5K36 - chains J and L of the 13 polymer chains in the assembly; structure by X-ray diffraction, 3.10 A resolution.

Chain J:
Name: Exosome complex exonuclease RRP6
From: Saccharomyces cerevisiae (strain ATCC 204508 / S288c)
Notes: EC 3.1.13.-
UniProtKB: Q12149 (RRP6_YEAST); numbering as in UniProt (aligned over 129-684)
Amino-acid sequence (559 residues; row label = number of the first residue in the row):
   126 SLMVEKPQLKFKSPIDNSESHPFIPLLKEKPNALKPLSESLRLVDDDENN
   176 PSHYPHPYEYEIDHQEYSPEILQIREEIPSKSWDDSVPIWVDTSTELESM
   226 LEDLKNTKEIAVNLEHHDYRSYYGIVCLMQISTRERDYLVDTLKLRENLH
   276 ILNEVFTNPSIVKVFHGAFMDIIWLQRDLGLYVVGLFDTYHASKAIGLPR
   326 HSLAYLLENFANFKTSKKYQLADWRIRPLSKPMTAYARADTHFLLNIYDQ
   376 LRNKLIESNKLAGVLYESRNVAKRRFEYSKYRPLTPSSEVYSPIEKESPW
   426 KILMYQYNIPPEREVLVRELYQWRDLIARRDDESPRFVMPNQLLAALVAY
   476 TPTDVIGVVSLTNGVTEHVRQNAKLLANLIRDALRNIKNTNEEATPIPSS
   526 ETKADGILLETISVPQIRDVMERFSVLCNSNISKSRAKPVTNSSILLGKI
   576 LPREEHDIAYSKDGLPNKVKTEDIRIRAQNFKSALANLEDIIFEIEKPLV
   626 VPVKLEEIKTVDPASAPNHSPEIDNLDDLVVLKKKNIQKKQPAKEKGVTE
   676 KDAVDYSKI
Not modelled in the structure: 126-127, 173-174, 517-528, 557-565, 618-684
Sequence notes: expression tag (126-128); engineered mutation Asn238 (Asp in Q12149)
UniProt features mapped onto this chain:
  - binding site (AMP): Glu240, His241, Trp299, Lys342, Gln345
  - binding site (Mn(2+)): Glu240, Asp296, Asp365
  - binding site (UMP): Glu240, His241, Trp299, Lys342, Gln345
  - binding site (Zn(2+)): Glu240, Asp365
  - modified residue: Ser138 (Phosphoserine), Thr520 (Phosphothreonine), Ser640 (Phosphoserine), Ser645 (Phosphoserine)
  - mutagenesis: Gln133 (Q133A: No significant effects on growth rates and degradation of 5' ETS RNA, increased accumulation of extended forms of snR40 snoRNA and 5.8S + 30 nt RNA; when associated with A-142), Asn142 (N142A: No significant effects on growth rates and degradation of 5' ETS RNA, increased accumulation of extended forms of snR40 snoRNA and 5.8S + 30 nt RNA; when associated with A-133), Glu240 (E240A: Temperature-sensitive mutant. Abolishes exonuclease activity and increases accumulation of 5.8S + 30 nt RNA, 5' ETS RNA and U24 + 3 nt RNA), Asp296 (D296A: Temperature-sensitive mutant. Abolishes exonuclease activity and increases accumulation of 5.8S + 30 nt RNA, 5' ETS RNA and U24 + 3 nt RNA. No effect on subcellular localization), Tyr361 (Y361A: Temperature-sensitive mutant. Abolishes exonuclease activity and increases accumulation of 5.8S + 30 nt RNA, 5' ETS RNA and U24 + 3 nt RNA; Y361F: Temperature-sensitive mutant ...), Asp365 (D365A: Temperature-sensitive mutant. Abolishes exonuclease activity and increases accumulation of 5.8S + 30 nt RNA, 5' ETS RNA and U24 + 3 nt RNA), Trp448 (W448A: No significant effects on growth at different temperatures, in vitro exonuclease activity and processing 5.8S rRNA, U24 snoRNA and ETS RNA), Arg449 (R449A: No significant effects on growth at different temperatures and processing 5.8S rRNA, U24 snoRNA and ETS RNA. Reduces exonuclease activity), Asp456 (D456A: No significant effects on growth at different temperatures, in vitro exonuclease activity and processing 5.8S rRNA, U24 snoRNA and ETS RNA), Asp457 (D457A: No significant effects on growth rates at different temperatures, processing 5' ETS RNA and poly(A)+ snoRNAs, non-significant or moderate defects in 5.8S rRNA processing resulting in ...)
What the authors report for this chain:
  - binding site for the 17-nt RNA strand (chain L): His241, Phe294, Tyr315, His326, Tyr430
  - mutagenesis - Y244A/R245A, F294A/Y315A: decreased catalytic activity

Chain L:
Molecule: 17-nt RNA strand
Sequence (17 nucleotides; each row starts with the number of its first residue):
     1 UAUUAUUUAUUUUAAAA

Interface between chain J and chain L:
Pairs across the interface - 29 pairs, chain J then chain L:
  Asn238(J) with A16(L), phosphate contact; A17(L), hydrogen bond to the phosphate
  Leu239(J) with A17(L), sugar contact
  Glu240(J) with A17(L), phosphate contact
  His241(J) with A17(L), hydrogen bond to the sugar
  His291(J) with A15(L), phosphate contact; A16(L), sugar contact
  Gly292(J) with A15(L), sugar contact; A16(L), sugar contact
  Phe294(J) with A15(L), base contact; A16(L), base contact
  Met295(J) with U3(L), base contact; A16(L), base contact
  Asp296(J) with A16(L), sugar contact
  Trp299(J) with A16(L), sugar contact; A17(L), sugar contact
  Tyr315(J) with U13(L), hydrogen bond to the phosphate; A14(L), hydrogen bond to the phosphate; A15(L), sugar contact
  Lys319(J) with U13(L), hydrogen bond to the base
  Arg325(J) with A14(L), sugar contact; A15(L), phosphate contact
  His326(J) with A14(L), salt bridge to the phosphate; A15(L), hydrogen bond to the phosphate
  Ser327(J) with A15(L), hydrogen bond to the phosphate
  Leu328(J) with A16(L), hydrogen bond to the phosphate
  Gln345(J) with A17(L), phosphate contact
  Trp349(J) with A17(L), hydrogen bond to the phosphate
  Asp365(J) with A17(L), phosphate contact
Other interface residues (no listed pair), chain J (22 interface residues in all): His242, Pro324, Tyr430
Other interface residues (no listed pair), chain L (7 interface residues in all): U1

In short:
22 residues of chain J and 7 residues of chain L are in contact; the contacts include 9 hydrogen bonds and 1
salt bridge. Polar pairs include Lys319(J)-U13(L), His241(J)-A17(L) and Asn238(J)-A17(L). The paper reports a
binding site for the 17-nt RNA strand (chain L) at His241(J), Phe294(J) and Tyr315(J) among others;
Y244A/R245A and F294A/Y315A of chain J reduce catalytic activity.
Chain J is Exosome complex exonuclease RRP6 (Saccharomyces cerevisiae (strain ATCC 204508 / S288c)) and chain
L is a 17-nt RNA strand; the structure, Structure of an eleven component nuclear RNA exosome complex bound to
RNA, was determined by X-ray diffraction.
